PDB entry 9CI2 | electron microscopy, 2.90 A resolution | chains A and L of the 16 polymer chains in the assembly

== Chain A ==
Molecule: Rubisco large subunit
Organism: Anthoceros agrestis
Chain sequence (475 residues; each row starts with the number of its first residue):
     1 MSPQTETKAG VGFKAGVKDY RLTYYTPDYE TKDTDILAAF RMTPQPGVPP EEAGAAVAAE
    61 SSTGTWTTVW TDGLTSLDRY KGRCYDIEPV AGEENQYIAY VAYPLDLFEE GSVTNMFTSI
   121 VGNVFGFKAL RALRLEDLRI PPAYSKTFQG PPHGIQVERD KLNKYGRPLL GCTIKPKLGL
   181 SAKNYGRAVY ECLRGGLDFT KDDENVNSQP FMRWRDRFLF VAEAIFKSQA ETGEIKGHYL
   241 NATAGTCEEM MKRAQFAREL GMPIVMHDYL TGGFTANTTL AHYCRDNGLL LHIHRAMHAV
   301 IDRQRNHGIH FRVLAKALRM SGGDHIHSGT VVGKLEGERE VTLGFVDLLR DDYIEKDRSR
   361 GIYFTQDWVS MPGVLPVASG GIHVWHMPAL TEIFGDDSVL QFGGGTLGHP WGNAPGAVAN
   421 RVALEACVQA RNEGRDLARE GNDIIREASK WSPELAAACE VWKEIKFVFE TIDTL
Not modelled in the structure: 1-21, 74-75
Modified residues: Lys201 (lysine nz-carboxylic acid; KCX)
Ion coordination: Mg2+: Lys201, Asp203, Glu204 (together with 2-carboxyarabinitol-1,5-diphosphate)
Ligand contacts: 2-carboxyarabinitol-1,5-diphosphate (CAP): Thr173, Lys175, Lys201, Asp203, Glu204, His294, Arg295, His327, Lys334, Leu335, Ser379, Gly380, Gly381, Gly403, Gly404

== Chain L ==
Molecule: Rubisco small subunit
Organism: Anthoceros agrestis
Chain sequence (125 residues; each row starts with the number of its first residue):
     1 MQVWNPIDNP KFETLSYLPP LTDNQIAREI DYMLRNKWIP CLEFDPSGTI TTLPGQPGYY
    61 GGRYWTMWKL PMFGCNNAGY VLREIEHCKN AYPGCFIRVL GFDNIRQVQC CAFIVHKPQH
   121 HHHHH
Not modelled in the structure: 119-125

== Interface between chain A and chain L ==
Contacting residue pairs (44; chain A residue first):
  Gln156(A) - Arg106(L)
  Lys161(A) - Arg63(L)  hydrogen bond (backbone-side chain)
  Lys164(A) - Glu13(L)  salt bridge
  Tyr165(A) - Thr14(L)
  Tyr165(A) - Gln109(L)
  Gly166(A) - Cys110(L)
  Arg167(A) - Glu13(L)  salt bridge
  Arg167(A) - Thr14(L)
  Arg194(A) - Trp4(L)  hydrogen bond (side chain-backbone)
  Arg194(A) - Pro6(L)
  Gly195(A) - Tyr17(L)
  Gly196(A) - Tyr17(L)
  Gln229(A) - Thr52(L)
  Thr232(A) - Pro10(L)
  Thr232(A) - Lys11(L)
  Glu234(A) - Lys11(L)
  Glu234(A) - Glu13(L)  hydrogen bond (side chain-backbone)
  Ile235(A) - Tyr60(L)  hydrophobic
  Arg258(A) - Gly55(L)  hydrogen bond (side chain-backbone)
  Arg258(A) - Pro57(L)
  Met262(A) - Pro57(L)
  Pro263(A) - Tyr60(L)
  Gly288(A) - Pro57(L)
  Pro410(A) - Met1(L)
  Trp411(A) - Met1(L)
  Trp411(A) - Gln2(L)
  Arg421(A) - Glu13(L)  hydrogen bond (side chain-backbone)
  Arg421(A) - Thr14(L)
  Arg421(A) - Tyr17(L)
  Val422(A) - Leu18(L)
  Glu425(A) - Glu13(L)
  Glu425(A) - Thr14(L)
  Glu425(A) - Leu15(L)  hydrogen bond (side chain-backbone)
  Glu425(A) - Ser16(L)  hydrogen bond (side chain-backbone)
  Glu425(A) - Tyr17(L)  hydrogen bond (side chain-backbone)
  Glu425(A) - Leu18(L)  hydrogen bond (side chain-backbone)
  Ala426(A) - Leu18(L)
  Gln429(A) - Gln25(L)
  Asn432(A) - Tyr32(L)
  Glu433(A) - Arg28(L)  salt bridge
  Trp451(A) - Leu18(L)  hydrophobic
  Trp451(A) - Pro19(L)
  Pro453(A) - Gln2(L)
  Glu454(A) - Gln2(L)  hydrogen bond
Interface residues without a listed pair, chain A (39 interface residues in all): Asp160, Glu231, Gly233, Glu259, Leu260, Gly261, Leu289, Asp397, Val418, Arg431
Interface residues without a listed pair, chain L (35 interface residues in all): Asn5, Phe12, Leu21, Arg35, Ile50, Pro54, Gly58, Gln107, Val108, Cys111, Ala112

== Summary ==
39 residues of chain A face 35 of chain L across their interface, with 10 hydrogen bonds and 3 salt bridges.
Polar contacts include Lys164(A)-Glu13(L), Arg167(A)-Glu13(L) and Glu433(A)-Arg28(L). Ligands of chain A:
2-carboxyarabinitol-1,5-diphosphate. The Mg2+ site is built by Lys201(A), Asp203(A) and Glu204(A).
Chain A is Rubisco large subunit and chain L is Rubisco small subunit, both from Anthoceros agrestis; the
structure, Anthoceros agrestis Rubisco octamer core complexed with small subunits and Arabidopsis thaliana
BSD2, was determined by electron microscopy, deposited together with 9CHZ, 9CI1 and 9CK5.
